PDB entry 7LQ7 | X-ray diffraction, 3.40 A resolution | chains T and U of the 15 polymer chains in the assembly

[Chain T]
Molecule: COVA1-16 heavy chain
From: Homo sapiens
Sequence (232 residues; row label = number of the first residue in the row; a row labelled like 82A-82C holds insertion residues (82A, then the next letters in order)):
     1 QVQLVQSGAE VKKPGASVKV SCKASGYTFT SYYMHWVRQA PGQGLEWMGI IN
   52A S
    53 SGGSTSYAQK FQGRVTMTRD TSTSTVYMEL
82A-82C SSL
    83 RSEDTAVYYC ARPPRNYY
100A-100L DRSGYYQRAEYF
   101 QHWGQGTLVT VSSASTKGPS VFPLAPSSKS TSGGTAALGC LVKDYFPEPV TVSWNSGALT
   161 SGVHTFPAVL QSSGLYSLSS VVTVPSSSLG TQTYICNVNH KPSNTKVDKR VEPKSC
Not modelled in the structure: 128-133
Disulfide bonds: Cys22-Cys92, Cys140-Cys196

[Chain U]
Molecule: COVA1-16 light chain
From: Homo sapiens
Sequence (214 residues; each row starts with the number of its first residue):
     1 DIQLTQSPSS LSASVGDRVT ITCQASQDIS NYLNWYQQRP GKAPKLLIYD ASNLETGVPS
    61 RFSGSGSGTD FTFTISSLQP EDIATYYCQQ YDNPPLTFGG GTKLEIKRTV AAPSVFIFPP
   121 SDEQLKSGTA SVVCLLNNFY PREAKVQWKV DNALQSGNSQ ESVTEQDSKD STYSLSSTLT
   181 LSKADYEKHK VYACEVTHQG LSSPVTKSFN RGEC
Not modelled in the structure: 214
Disulfide bonds: Cys23-Cys88, Cys134-Cys194

[Chain T / chain U interface]
Residue-residue contacts (67):
  His35(T) with Leu96(U)
  Gln39(T) with Gln38(U), hydrogen bond; Tyr87(U)
  Gln43(T) with Tyr87(U)
  Gly44(T) with Tyr87(U)
  Leu45(T) with Gln38(U); Tyr87(U), hydrophobic; Phe98(U)
  Trp47(T) with Pro95(U), hydrophobic; Leu96(U)
  Tyr91(T) with Gln38(U); Lys42(U); Ala43(U), hydrophobic
  Gln100G(T) with Tyr32(U), hydrogen bond
  Arg100H(T) with Tyr91(U), hydrogen bond (side chain-backbone); Asp92(U), hydrogen bond (side chain-backbone)
  Ala100I(T) with Tyr91(U), hydrophobic
  Glu100J(T) with Asn34(U); Gln89(U), hydrogen bond (backbone-side chain); Tyr91(U); Leu96(U)
  Tyr100K(T) with Asn34(U); Tyr36(U); Leu46(U), hydrophobic; Tyr49(U); Tyr91(U)
  Phe100L(T) with Tyr36(U), hydrogen bond (backbone-side chain); Leu46(U); Leu96(U), hydrophobic
  Gln101(T) with Glu55(U)
  Trp103(T) with Tyr36(U), hydrophobic; Pro44(U)
  Gly104(T) with Ala43(U)
  Phe122(T) with Ser121(U); Gln124(U)
  Pro123(T) with Ser121(U); Glu123(U)
  Leu124(T) with Phe118(U), hydrophobic; Val133(U), hydrophobic
  Ala125(T) with Phe118(U)
  Ala137(T) with Phe116(U), hydrophobic; Phe118(U)
  Leu141(T) with Ser131(U)
  Lys143(T) with Gln124(U); Thr129(U); Ser131(U); Thr180(U)
  His164(T) with Asn137(U), hydrogen bond; Asn138(U); Asp167(U), salt bridge; Ser174(U), hydrogen bond
  Phe166(T) with Leu135(U), hydrophobic; Ser162(U); Thr164(U); Ser174(U); Leu175(U); Ser176(U)
  Pro167(T) with Ser162(U), hydrogen bond (backbone-side chain); Val163(U)
  Val169(T) with Gln160(U); Glu161(U); Ser162(U)
  Leu170(T) with Gln160(U)
  Gln171(T) with Gln160(U)
  Val181(T) with Leu135(U), hydrophobic
  Thr183(T) with Asn137(U)
  Cys216(T) with Glu213(U), hydrogen bond (side chain-backbone)
Other interface residues (no listed pair), chain T (39 interface residues in all): Val37, Glu46, Gln61, Thr135, Leu138, Ser172, Ser179
Other interface residues (no listed pair), chain U (43 interface residues in all): Asp1, Asp50, Asn93, Pro94

[In short]
The interface between chain T and chain U involves 39 residues on one side and 43 on the other; the contacts
include 10 hydrogen bonds and 1 salt bridge. Among the polar pairs are His164(T)-Asp167(U), Gln39(T)-Gln38(U)
and Gln100G(T)-Tyr32(U).
Chain T is COVA1-16 heavy chain and chain U is COVA1-16 light chain, both from Homo sapiens; the structure,
Crystal structure of SARS-CoV-2 receptor binding domain in complex with antibodies CV503 and COVA1-16, was
determined by X-ray diffraction.
